Entry 5VX3 (X-ray diffraction, 1.95 A resolution); this record covers chains E and F of the 4 polymer chains in the assembly.

Chain E:
Molecule: Bcl-2-like protein 1
Source organism: Homo sapiens
Notes: fragment: and 83-209
UniProtKB: Q07817 (B2CL1_HUMAN); residue numbers follow UniProt; this construct covers 1-26, 83-209
Sequence (158 residues; numbered -4 to 209; 56 numbers in that range are skipped by the numbering (no residue carries them; nothing is unmodelled there); the number before each row is that of its first residue; numbers below 1 keep their minus sign (Gly-4 is residue -4)):
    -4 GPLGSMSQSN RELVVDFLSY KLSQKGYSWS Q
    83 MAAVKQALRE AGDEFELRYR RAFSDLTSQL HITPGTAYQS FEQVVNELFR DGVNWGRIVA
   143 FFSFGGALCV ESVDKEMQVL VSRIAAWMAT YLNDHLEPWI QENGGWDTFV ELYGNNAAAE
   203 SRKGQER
Disordered / not traced: 198-209
Sequence notes: expression tag (-4 to 0)
UniProt features mapped onto this chain:
  - motif: Ser4 to Trp24 (BH4), Val86 to Arg100 (BH3), Glu129 to Gly148 (BH1), Pro180 to Tyr195 (BH2)
  - mutagenesis: Phe131 to Asp133 (No heterodimerization with BAX), Val135 to Trp137 (Loss of anti-apoptotic activity), Gly138 to Ile140 (Loss of anti-apoptotic activity), Gly138 (G138A: No heterodimerization with BAX), Ser145 to Gly147 (Decreases interaction with DNM1L, no effect on endocytosis enhancement), Gly148 (G148E: No heterodimerization with BAX), Asp156 (D156A: No effect on caspase-1 cleavage), Asp176 (D176A: No effect on caspase-1 cleavage), Trp188 to Phe191 (Abolishes interaction with DNM1L and endocytosis enhancement), Trp188 to Asp189 (Reduces anti-apoptotic activity by about half), Asp189 (D189A: No effect on caspase-1 cleavage)

Chain F:
Molecule: Bcl-2-like protein 11
UniProtKB: O43521 (B2L11_HUMAN); residues 83-108 here correspond to UniProt positions 141-166 (UniProt number = residue number + 58)
Sequence (26 residues; numbered 83 to 108; the number before each row is that of its first residue):
    83 DMRPEIRIAQ ELRRIGDEFN ATYARR
Disordered / not traced: 83-84, 107-108
Sequence notes: engineered mutation Arg89 (Trp147 in O43521), Thr104 (Tyr162 in O43521)
Modified / non-standard residues: Ile97 ((2S)-2-aminooctanedioic acid; 9R1)

Chain E / chain F interface:
Pairs across the interface (46; chain E residue first):
  Ala93(E) - Phe101(F)
  Glu96(E) - Phe101(F)
  Phe97(E) - Ile97(F)
  Phe97(E) - Gly98(F)
  Phe97(E) - Phe101(F)  hydrophobic
  Arg100(E) - Phe101(F)
  Tyr101(E) - Ile97(F)
  Tyr101(E) - Glu100(F)
  Tyr101(E) - Phe101(F)
  Arg103(E) - Ile97(F)
  Ala104(E) - Ile97(F)
  Leu108(E) - Ile90(F)  hydrophobic
  Gln111(E) - Pro86(F)
  Gln111(E) - Ile90(F)
  Leu112(E) - Glu87(F)
  Leu112(E) - Ile90(F)  hydrophobic
  Ser122(E) - Glu87(F)  hydrogen bond
  Gln125(E) - Glu87(F)
  Val126(E) - Glu87(F)
  Val126(E) - Ala91(F)
  Glu129(E) - Ile88(F)
  Glu129(E) - Ala91(F)
  Glu129(E) - Arg95(F)  salt bridge
  Leu130(E) - Ala91(F)
  Leu130(E) - Leu94(F)
  Leu130(E) - Arg95(F)
  Arg132(E) - Arg95(F)
  Asp133(E) - Arg95(F)
  Asn136(E) - Gly98(F)
  Asn136(E) - Asp99(F)  hydrogen bond
  Asn136(E) - Asn102(F)
  Trp137(E) - Asn102(F)  hydrogen bond (backbone-side chain)
  Gly138(E) - Gly98(F)
  Gly138(E) - Asn102(F)  hydrogen bond (backbone-side chain)
  Arg139(E) - Arg95(F)
  Arg139(E) - Gly98(F)
  Arg139(E) - Asp99(F)  salt bridge
  Val141(E) - Phe101(F)  hydrophobic
  Ala142(E) - Leu94(F)
  Phe146(E) - Leu94(F)  hydrophobic
  Leu194(E) - Tyr105(F)
  Leu194(E) - Ala106(F)  hydrophobic
  Tyr195(E) - Phe101(F)  hydrophobic
  Tyr195(E) - Asn102(F)  hydrogen bond
  Tyr195(E) - Tyr105(F)  hydrophobic
  Tyr195(E) - Ala106(F)  hydrophobic
Also at the interface, not in a pair above, chain E (29 interface residues in all): Phe105, Gly196, Asn197
Also at the interface, not in a pair above, chain F (17 interface residues in all): Gln92, Thr104

Overview:
Chain E and chain F form an interface of 29 and 17 residues respectively, with 5 hydrogen bonds and 2 salt
bridges. Polar contacts include Glu129(E)-Arg95(F), Arg139(E)-Asp99(F) and Ser122(E)-Glu87(F). From UniProt:
19 mutagenesis sites on chain E.
Chain E is Bcl-2-like protein 1 (Homo sapiens) and chain F is Bcl-2-like protein 11; the structure, Bcl-xL in
complex with Bim-h3Pc-RT, was determined by X-ray diffraction (same publication as 5VWV, 5VWW, 5VWX, 5VWY,
5VWZ, 5VX0 and 5VX2).
